2YFW - chains G and H of the 4 polymer chains in the assembly; structure by X-ray diffraction, 2.60 A resolution.

# Chain G
Protein: Histone H3-like centromeric protein CSE4
Source organism: Kluyveromyces lactis nrrl Y-1140
Notes: fragment: histone-fold domain, residues 93-184
Reference sequence: Q6CTI2 (CENPA_KLULA); residues 93-184 here = UniProt positions 93-184
Chain sequence (92 residues; row label = number of the first residue in the row):
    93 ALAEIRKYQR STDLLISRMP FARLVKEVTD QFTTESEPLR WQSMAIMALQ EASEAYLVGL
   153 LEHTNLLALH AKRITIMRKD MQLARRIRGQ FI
Not modelled in the structure: 93-103, 182-184

# Chain H
Protein: Histone H4
Source organism: Kluyveromyces lactis nrrl Y-1140
Reference sequence: Q6CMU6 (Q6CMU6_KLULA); residues 0-102 here correspond to UniProt positions 1-103 (UniProt number = residue number + 1)
Chain sequence (103 residues; numbered 0 to 102; the number before each row is that of its first residue; numbering starts at 0):
     0 MSGRGKGGKG LGKGGAKRHR KILRDNIQGI TKPAIRRLAR RGGVKRISGL IYEEVRNVLK
    60 TFLESVIRDA VTYTEHAKRK TVTSLDVVYA LKRQGRTLYG FGG
Not modelled in the structure: 0-22

# How chain G and chain H interact
Residue-residue contacts (85; chain G residue first):
  D105(G) - R40(H)  salt bridge
  L107(G) - R36(H)  hydrogen bond (backbone-side chain)
  L107(G) - L37(H)  hydrophobic
  L107(G) - R40(H)
  I108(G) - I29(H)  hydrophobic
  I108(G) - L37(H)  hydrophobic
  P112(G) - G28(H)
  F113(G) - L62(H)  hydrophobic
  R115(G) - N25(H)
  L116(G) - N25(H)
  L116(G) - I26(H)  hydrophobic
  L116(G) - I29(H)  hydrophobic
  V117(G) - I66(H)
  E119(G) - R23(H)  hydrogen bond (side chain-backbone)
  E119(G) - D24(H)
  E119(G) - N25(H)  hydrogen bond
  V120(G) - L62(H)
  V120(G) - E63(H)
  V120(G) - I66(H)  hydrophobic
  T121(G) - I66(H)
  T121(G) - V70(H)
  F124(G) - E63(H)
  F124(G) - R67(H)
  F124(G) - V70(H)
  T125(G) - V70(H)
  T125(G) - E74(H)  hydrogen bond
  T126(G) - E74(H)  hydrogen bond (backbone-side chain)
  E127(G) - K79(H)  salt bridge
  L131(G) - V70(H)  hydrophobic
  L131(G) - K79(H)
  R132(G) - K79(H)  hydrogen bond (backbone-backbone)
  R132(G) - T80(H)
  R132(G) - V81(H)  hydrogen bond (backbone-backbone)
  W133(G) - T80(H)
  W133(G) - V81(H)  hydrophobic
  W133(G) - V86(H)  hydrophobic
  Q134(G) - T80(H)
  Q134(G) - V81(H)  hydrogen bond (backbone-backbone)
  Q134(G) - T82(H)
  Q134(G) - S83(H)  hydrogen bond (side chain-backbone)
  A137(G) - V81(H)
  A137(G) - T82(H)
  A137(G) - S83(H)
  A137(G) - V86(H)
  L141(G) - V65(H)  hydrophobic
  L141(G) - V86(H)  hydrophobic
  A144(G) - L90(H)  hydrophobic
  S145(G) - L58(H)
  S145(G) - F61(H)
  E146(G) - L37(H)
  Y148(G) - V57(H)  hydrophobic
  Y148(G) - F61(H)  hydrophobic
  Y148(G) - T96(H)
  Y148(G) - L97(H)
  L149(G) - V57(H)  hydrophobic
  L149(G) - L58(H)  hydrophobic
  V150(G) - L37(H)
  V150(G) - R40(H)
  L152(G) - V57(H)  hydrophobic
  L153(G) - A38(H)  hydrophobic
  L153(G) - V43(H)
  E154(G) - G41(H)
  H155(G) - Y98(H)
  N157(G) - G42(H)  hydrogen bond (side chain-backbone)
  N157(G) - V43(H)
  I166(G) - K44(H)
  I166(G) - R45(H)  hydrogen bond (backbone-backbone)
  T167(G) - R45(H)
  T167(G) - I46(H)
  T167(G) - S47(H)
  I168(G) - V43(H)  hydrophobic
  I168(G) - R45(H)  hydrogen bond (backbone-backbone)
  I168(G) - I46(H)  hydrophobic
  I168(G) - S47(H)  hydrogen bond (backbone-backbone)
  I168(G) - I50(H)
  M169(G) - I50(H)
  R170(G) - I50(H)
  R170(G) - E53(H)  salt bridge
  M173(G) - E53(H)
  M173(G) - V54(H)  hydrophobic
  R177(G) - V57(H)
  I179(G) - F100(H)
  R180(G) - Y98(H)  hydrogen bond (side chain-backbone)
  R180(G) - G99(H)
  R180(G) - F100(H)  hydrogen bond (backbone-backbone)
Other interface residues (no listed pair), chain G (44 interface residues in all): E129, A140, G181
Other interface residues (no listed pair), chain H (46 interface residues in all): A33, L49, K59, R78

# In short
The interface between chain G and chain H involves 44 residues on one side and 46 on the other; the contacts
include 15 hydrogen bonds and 3 salt bridges. Polar pairs include D105(G)-R40(H), E127(G)-K79(H) and
R170(G)-E53(H).
Here chain G is Histone H3-like centromeric protein CSE4 and chain H is Histone H4, both from Kluyveromyces
lactis nrrl Y-1140. Entry 2YFW (Heterotetramer structure of Kluyveromyces lactis Cse4,H4) was determined by
X-ray diffraction, deposited together with 2YFV.
